Entry 5JXT (X-ray diffraction, 3.01 A resolution); this record covers chains E and L of the 23 polymer chains in the assembly.

# Chain E (and L)
Protein: Chromatin-remodeling complex ATPase-like protein
Organism: Myceliophthora thermophila (strain ATCC 42464 / BCRC 31852 / DSM 1799)
Notes: chain L of this document is another copy of the same molecule, construct and numbering; everything in this record applies to it too
UniProt: G2QFM3 (G2QFM3_MYCTT); residues 406-754 here = UniProt positions 406-754
Sequence (349 residues; numbered 406 to 754; the number before each row is that of its first residue):
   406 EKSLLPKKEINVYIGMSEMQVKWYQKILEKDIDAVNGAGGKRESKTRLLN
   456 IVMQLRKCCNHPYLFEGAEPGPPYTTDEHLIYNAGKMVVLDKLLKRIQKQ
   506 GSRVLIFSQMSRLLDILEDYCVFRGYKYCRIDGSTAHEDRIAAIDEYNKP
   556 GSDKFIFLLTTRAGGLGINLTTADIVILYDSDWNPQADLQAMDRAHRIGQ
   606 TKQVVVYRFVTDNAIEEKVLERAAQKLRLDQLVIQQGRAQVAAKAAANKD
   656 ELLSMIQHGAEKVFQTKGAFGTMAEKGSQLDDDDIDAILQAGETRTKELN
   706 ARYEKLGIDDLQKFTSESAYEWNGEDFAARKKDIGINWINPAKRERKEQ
Not modelled in the structure: 406, 720-754 (chain L: 406, 718-754)

# How chain E and chain L interact
Pairs across the interface (7):
  His542(E) - Arg643(L)
  Arg545(E) - Arg643(L)
  Asn574(E) - Ile603(L)
  Arg602(E) - Arg602(L)
  Ile603(E) - Asn574(L)
  Arg643(E) - His542(L)
  Gln717(E) - Glu543(L)
Other interface residues (no listed pair), chain E (9 interface residues in all): Val646, Lys654
Other interface residues (no listed pair), chain L (9 interface residues in all): Asp520, Ser539, Arg545

# Summary
The chain E/chain L interface involves 9 residues from each chain.
Both chains are Chromatin-remodeling complex ATPase-like protein (Myceliophthora thermophila (strain ATCC
42464 / BCRC 31852 / DSM 1799)). Entry 5JXT (Crystal structure of MtISWI bound with histone H4 tail) was
determined by X-ray diffraction, deposited together with 5JXR.
